Entry 2BUR (X-ray diffraction, 1.80 A resolution); this record covers chains A and B.

# Chain A
Protein: Protocatechuate 3,4-dioxygenase alpha chain
From: Acinetobacter calcoaceticus
Notes: EC 1.13.11.3
UniProt: P20371 (PCXA_ACICA); the construct lacks a stretch of the UniProt sequence, so the offset changes along the chain: -3 to 88 = UniProt 1-92; 89-200 = UniProt 98-209
Sequence (209 residues; each row starts with the number of its first residue; a row labelled like 88A-88E holds insertion residues (88A, then the next letters in order); numbers below 1 keep their minus sign (Met-3 is residue -3)):
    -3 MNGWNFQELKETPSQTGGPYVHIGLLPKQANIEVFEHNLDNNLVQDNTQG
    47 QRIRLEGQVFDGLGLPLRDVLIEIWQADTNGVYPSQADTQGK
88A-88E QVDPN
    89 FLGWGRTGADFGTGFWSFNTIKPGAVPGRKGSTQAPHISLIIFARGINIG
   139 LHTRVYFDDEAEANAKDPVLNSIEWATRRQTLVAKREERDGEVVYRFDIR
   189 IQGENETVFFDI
Unresolved in the structure: -3 to 3
Residues lining bound ligands: P-hydroxybenzoic acid (PHB): Thr12, Gly14, Pro15, Arg133, Gly134

# Chain B
Protein: Protocatechuate 3,4-dioxygenase beta chain
From: Acinetobacter calcoaceticus
Notes: EC 1.13.11.3
UniProt: P20372 (PCXB_ACICA); residues 300-540 here correspond to UniProt positions 1-241 (UniProt number = residue number - 299)
Sequence (241 residues; row label = number of the first residue in the row):
   300 MSQIIWGAYAQRNTEDHPPAYAPGYKTSVLRSPKNALISIAETLSEVTAP
   350 HFSADKFGPKDNDLILNYAKDGLPIGERVIVHGYVRDQFGRPVKNALVEV
   400 WQANASGRYRHPNDQYIGAMDPNFGGCGRMLTDDNGYYVFRTIKPGPYPW
   450 RNRINEWRPAHIHFSLIADGWAQRLISQFYFEGDTLIDSCPILKTIPSEQ
   500 QRRALIALEDKSNFIEADSRCYRFDITLRGRRATYFENDLT
Unresolved in the structure: 300-302
Ion coordination: Fe ion: Tyr408, Tyr447, His460, His462 (together with P-hydroxybenzoic acid)
Residues lining bound ligands: P-hydroxybenzoic acid (PHB): Tyr324, Thr326, Tyr408, Tyr447, Trp449, Arg457, His460, His462, Gln477, Ile491

# Interface between chain A and chain B
Contacting residue pairs (172):
  Glu4(A) with Gln387(B), hydrogen bond
  Leu5(A) with Gln387(B), hydrogen bond (backbone-backbone); Gly389(B); Thr526(B)
  Lys6(A) with Asp315(B), salt bridge; Gln499(B); Gln500(B); Thr526(B)
  Glu7(A) with Arg311(B), salt bridge; His316(B), salt bridge; Gln500(B), hydrogen bond (backbone-side chain); Thr526(B); Arg528(B)
  Thr8(A) with His316(B); Phe463(B); Leu474(B); Leu504(B); Ile525(B); Thr526(B), hydrogen bond (side chain-backbone)
  Pro9(A) with Asp315(B); His316(B); Ser476(B), hydrogen bond (backbone-side chain); Ile495(B), hydrophobic; Gln500(B); Leu504(B), hydrophobic
  Ser10(A) with His316(B), hydrogen bond (backbone-side chain); Pro317(B); Leu474(B); Ile475(B), hydrogen bond (side chain-backbone); Ser476(B)
  Gln11(A) with Ile475(B), hydrogen bond (backbone-backbone); Ser476(B); Gln477(B); Tyr479(B), hydrogen bond; Ile491(B); Leu492(B); Thr494(B); Ile495(B); Leu504(B)
  Thr12(A) with Tyr324(B); Gln477(B), hydrogen bond (backbone-side chain)
  Gly13(A) with Trp400(B); His462(B), hydrogen bond (backbone-side chain); Ile475(B)
  Pro15(A) with His410(B)
  Tyr16(A) with Trp400(B), hydrogen bond (backbone-side chain); Tyr408(B), hydrophobic; His410(B); Asn412(B); Asp413(B); Tyr447(B), hydrogen bond
  Val17(A) with Trp400(B)
  His18(A) with His410(B), hydrogen bond
  Ile19(A) with Trp400(B), hydrophobic; Tyr408(B), hydrophobic; Arg409(B); His410(B); Gly425(B); Cys426(B)
  Gly20(A) with Trp400(B); Cys426(B)
  Leu21(A) with Glu398(B); Trp400(B), hydrophobic; Ile475(B), hydrophobic
  Ile28(A) with Tyr367(B), hydrophobic; Arg409(B)
  Val30(A) with Asn366(B); Cys426(B), hydrophobic
  Phe31(A) with Asp360(B); Arg428(B)
  His33(A) with Lys355(B); Arg428(B), hydrogen bond (backbone-side chain)
  Leu35(A) with Glu398(B)
  Asp57(A) with Leu329(B)
  Gly58(A) with Leu329(B), hydrogen bond (backbone-backbone)
  Leu59(A) with Leu329(B), hydrophobic
  Leu63(A) with Arg330(B)
  Asp65(A) with Arg330(B), salt bridge
  Glu69(A) with Trp470(B); Arg473(B), salt bridge
  Trp71(A) with Ser344(B), hydrogen bond (side chain-backbone); Thr347(B), hydrogen bond; Ala348(B); Pro349(B); Trp470(B)
  Tyr79(A) with Leu343(B); Ser344(B), hydrogen bond; Thr347(B)
  Pro80(A) with Ala348(B); His350(B)
  Ser81(A) with Thr347(B); Ala348(B), hydrogen bond (side chain-backbone); His350(B)
  Gln82(A) with His350(B), hydrogen bond (backbone-side chain)
  Ala83(A) with Val346(B); Thr347(B); Arg530(B)
  Asp84(A) with Thr347(B)
  Thr85(A) with Leu343(B)
  Gln86(A) with Leu343(B)
  Leu90(A) with Pro349(B); His350(B)
  Trp92(A) with Pro349(B), hydrophobic; Phe351(B), hydrophobic; Ile466(B), hydrophobic; Trp470(B)
  Arg94(A) with Glu398(B), salt bridge; Ile466(B); Arg473(B)
  Phe99(A) with His410(B)
  Gly116(A) with Leu539(B); Thr540(B)
  Arg117(A) with Ala340(B); Glu341(B), hydrogen bond (side chain-backbone); Asp538(B); Leu539(B)
  Lys118(A) with Asp538(B), hydrogen bond (backbone-backbone); Thr540(B)
  Gly119(A) with Thr540(B), hydrogen bond (backbone-backbone)
  Gln122(A) with Thr342(B), hydrogen bond; Ser344(B)
  His125(A) with Ser344(B), hydrogen bond
  Ser127(A) with Trp470(B)
  Ile129(A) with Trp470(B), hydrophobic; Arg473(B)
  Phe131(A) with Arg473(B); Ile475(B), hydrophobic
  Arg133(A) with Tyr324(B); Thr326(B); Arg330(B), hydrogen bond (backbone-side chain)
  Gly134(A) with Tyr324(B), hydrogen bond (backbone-side chain); Thr326(B); Ser327(B)
  Ile135(A) with Arg330(B)
  Asn136(A) with Pro317(B); Pro318(B), hydrogen bond (side chain-backbone); Ala319(B), hydrogen bond (side chain-backbone); Ala321(B); Tyr324(B)
  Ile137(A) with Arg311(B); His316(B); Pro317(B)
  Arg142(A) with Thr342(B); Ser344(B); Glu345(B), salt bridge
  Ile161(A) with Ile337(B), hydrophobic
  Arg166(A) with Asn334(B)
  Ile189(A) with Arg330(B); Ser331(B); Pro332(B)
  Gln190(A) with Val328(B), hydrogen bond (side chain-backbone); Leu329(B); Ser331(B), hydrogen bond (side chain-backbone)
  Glu194(A) with Pro332(B); Lys333(B), hydrogen bond (side chain-backbone); Asn334(B), hydrogen bond (side chain-backbone)
  Val196(A) with Ile337(B), hydrophobic
  Phe197(A) with Pro332(B), hydrophobic; Leu336(B); Ile337(B), hydrogen bond (backbone-backbone)
  Phe198(A) with Ile337(B); Ile339(B), hydrophobic
  Asp199(A) with Arg311(B); Thr313(B); Ile337(B), hydrogen bond (backbone-backbone); Ser338(B); Ile339(B), hydrogen bond (backbone-backbone)
  Ile200(A) with Glu341(B); Glu345(B); Trp470(B); Ala471(B), hydrophobic; Arg528(B), hydrogen bond (backbone-side chain)
Also at the interface, not in a pair above, chain A (78 interface residues in all): Pro23, Ala26, Asn27, Glu29, Val114, Pro115, Ala132, Leu139, His140, Val157, Ser160, Trp163
Also at the interface, not in a pair above, chain B (87 interface residues in all): Asn312, Asp386, Phe388, Leu396, Val399, Pro411, Gly424, Gly427, Ser464, Ala503, Asp524

# In short
The interface between chain A and chain B involves 78 residues on one side and 87 on the other; the contacts
include 38 hydrogen bonds and 7 salt bridges. Among the polar pairs are Lys6(A)-Asp315(B), Glu7(A)-Arg311(B)
and Glu7(A)-His316(B).
Chain A is Protocatechuate 3,4-dioxygenase alpha chain and chain B is Protocatechuate 3,4-dioxygenase beta
chain, both from Acinetobacter calcoaceticus; the structure, Crystal Structure Of Wild-Type Protocatechuate
3,4-Dioxygenase from Acinetobacter Sp. ADP1 in Complex with 4-hydroxybenzoate, was determined by X-ray
diffraction, deposited together with 2BUM, 2BUQ, 2BUT and 2BUV.
